Entry 7Z8J (electron microscopy, 3.93 A resolution); this record covers chains n and o of the 9 polymer chains in the assembly.

== Chain n ==
Molecule: Cytoplasmic dynein 1 heavy chain 1
Organism: Homo sapiens
UniProt: Q14204 (DYHC1_HUMAN); residue numbers follow UniProt; this construct covers 1-4646
Amino-acid sequence (4646 residues; each row starts with the number of its first residue):
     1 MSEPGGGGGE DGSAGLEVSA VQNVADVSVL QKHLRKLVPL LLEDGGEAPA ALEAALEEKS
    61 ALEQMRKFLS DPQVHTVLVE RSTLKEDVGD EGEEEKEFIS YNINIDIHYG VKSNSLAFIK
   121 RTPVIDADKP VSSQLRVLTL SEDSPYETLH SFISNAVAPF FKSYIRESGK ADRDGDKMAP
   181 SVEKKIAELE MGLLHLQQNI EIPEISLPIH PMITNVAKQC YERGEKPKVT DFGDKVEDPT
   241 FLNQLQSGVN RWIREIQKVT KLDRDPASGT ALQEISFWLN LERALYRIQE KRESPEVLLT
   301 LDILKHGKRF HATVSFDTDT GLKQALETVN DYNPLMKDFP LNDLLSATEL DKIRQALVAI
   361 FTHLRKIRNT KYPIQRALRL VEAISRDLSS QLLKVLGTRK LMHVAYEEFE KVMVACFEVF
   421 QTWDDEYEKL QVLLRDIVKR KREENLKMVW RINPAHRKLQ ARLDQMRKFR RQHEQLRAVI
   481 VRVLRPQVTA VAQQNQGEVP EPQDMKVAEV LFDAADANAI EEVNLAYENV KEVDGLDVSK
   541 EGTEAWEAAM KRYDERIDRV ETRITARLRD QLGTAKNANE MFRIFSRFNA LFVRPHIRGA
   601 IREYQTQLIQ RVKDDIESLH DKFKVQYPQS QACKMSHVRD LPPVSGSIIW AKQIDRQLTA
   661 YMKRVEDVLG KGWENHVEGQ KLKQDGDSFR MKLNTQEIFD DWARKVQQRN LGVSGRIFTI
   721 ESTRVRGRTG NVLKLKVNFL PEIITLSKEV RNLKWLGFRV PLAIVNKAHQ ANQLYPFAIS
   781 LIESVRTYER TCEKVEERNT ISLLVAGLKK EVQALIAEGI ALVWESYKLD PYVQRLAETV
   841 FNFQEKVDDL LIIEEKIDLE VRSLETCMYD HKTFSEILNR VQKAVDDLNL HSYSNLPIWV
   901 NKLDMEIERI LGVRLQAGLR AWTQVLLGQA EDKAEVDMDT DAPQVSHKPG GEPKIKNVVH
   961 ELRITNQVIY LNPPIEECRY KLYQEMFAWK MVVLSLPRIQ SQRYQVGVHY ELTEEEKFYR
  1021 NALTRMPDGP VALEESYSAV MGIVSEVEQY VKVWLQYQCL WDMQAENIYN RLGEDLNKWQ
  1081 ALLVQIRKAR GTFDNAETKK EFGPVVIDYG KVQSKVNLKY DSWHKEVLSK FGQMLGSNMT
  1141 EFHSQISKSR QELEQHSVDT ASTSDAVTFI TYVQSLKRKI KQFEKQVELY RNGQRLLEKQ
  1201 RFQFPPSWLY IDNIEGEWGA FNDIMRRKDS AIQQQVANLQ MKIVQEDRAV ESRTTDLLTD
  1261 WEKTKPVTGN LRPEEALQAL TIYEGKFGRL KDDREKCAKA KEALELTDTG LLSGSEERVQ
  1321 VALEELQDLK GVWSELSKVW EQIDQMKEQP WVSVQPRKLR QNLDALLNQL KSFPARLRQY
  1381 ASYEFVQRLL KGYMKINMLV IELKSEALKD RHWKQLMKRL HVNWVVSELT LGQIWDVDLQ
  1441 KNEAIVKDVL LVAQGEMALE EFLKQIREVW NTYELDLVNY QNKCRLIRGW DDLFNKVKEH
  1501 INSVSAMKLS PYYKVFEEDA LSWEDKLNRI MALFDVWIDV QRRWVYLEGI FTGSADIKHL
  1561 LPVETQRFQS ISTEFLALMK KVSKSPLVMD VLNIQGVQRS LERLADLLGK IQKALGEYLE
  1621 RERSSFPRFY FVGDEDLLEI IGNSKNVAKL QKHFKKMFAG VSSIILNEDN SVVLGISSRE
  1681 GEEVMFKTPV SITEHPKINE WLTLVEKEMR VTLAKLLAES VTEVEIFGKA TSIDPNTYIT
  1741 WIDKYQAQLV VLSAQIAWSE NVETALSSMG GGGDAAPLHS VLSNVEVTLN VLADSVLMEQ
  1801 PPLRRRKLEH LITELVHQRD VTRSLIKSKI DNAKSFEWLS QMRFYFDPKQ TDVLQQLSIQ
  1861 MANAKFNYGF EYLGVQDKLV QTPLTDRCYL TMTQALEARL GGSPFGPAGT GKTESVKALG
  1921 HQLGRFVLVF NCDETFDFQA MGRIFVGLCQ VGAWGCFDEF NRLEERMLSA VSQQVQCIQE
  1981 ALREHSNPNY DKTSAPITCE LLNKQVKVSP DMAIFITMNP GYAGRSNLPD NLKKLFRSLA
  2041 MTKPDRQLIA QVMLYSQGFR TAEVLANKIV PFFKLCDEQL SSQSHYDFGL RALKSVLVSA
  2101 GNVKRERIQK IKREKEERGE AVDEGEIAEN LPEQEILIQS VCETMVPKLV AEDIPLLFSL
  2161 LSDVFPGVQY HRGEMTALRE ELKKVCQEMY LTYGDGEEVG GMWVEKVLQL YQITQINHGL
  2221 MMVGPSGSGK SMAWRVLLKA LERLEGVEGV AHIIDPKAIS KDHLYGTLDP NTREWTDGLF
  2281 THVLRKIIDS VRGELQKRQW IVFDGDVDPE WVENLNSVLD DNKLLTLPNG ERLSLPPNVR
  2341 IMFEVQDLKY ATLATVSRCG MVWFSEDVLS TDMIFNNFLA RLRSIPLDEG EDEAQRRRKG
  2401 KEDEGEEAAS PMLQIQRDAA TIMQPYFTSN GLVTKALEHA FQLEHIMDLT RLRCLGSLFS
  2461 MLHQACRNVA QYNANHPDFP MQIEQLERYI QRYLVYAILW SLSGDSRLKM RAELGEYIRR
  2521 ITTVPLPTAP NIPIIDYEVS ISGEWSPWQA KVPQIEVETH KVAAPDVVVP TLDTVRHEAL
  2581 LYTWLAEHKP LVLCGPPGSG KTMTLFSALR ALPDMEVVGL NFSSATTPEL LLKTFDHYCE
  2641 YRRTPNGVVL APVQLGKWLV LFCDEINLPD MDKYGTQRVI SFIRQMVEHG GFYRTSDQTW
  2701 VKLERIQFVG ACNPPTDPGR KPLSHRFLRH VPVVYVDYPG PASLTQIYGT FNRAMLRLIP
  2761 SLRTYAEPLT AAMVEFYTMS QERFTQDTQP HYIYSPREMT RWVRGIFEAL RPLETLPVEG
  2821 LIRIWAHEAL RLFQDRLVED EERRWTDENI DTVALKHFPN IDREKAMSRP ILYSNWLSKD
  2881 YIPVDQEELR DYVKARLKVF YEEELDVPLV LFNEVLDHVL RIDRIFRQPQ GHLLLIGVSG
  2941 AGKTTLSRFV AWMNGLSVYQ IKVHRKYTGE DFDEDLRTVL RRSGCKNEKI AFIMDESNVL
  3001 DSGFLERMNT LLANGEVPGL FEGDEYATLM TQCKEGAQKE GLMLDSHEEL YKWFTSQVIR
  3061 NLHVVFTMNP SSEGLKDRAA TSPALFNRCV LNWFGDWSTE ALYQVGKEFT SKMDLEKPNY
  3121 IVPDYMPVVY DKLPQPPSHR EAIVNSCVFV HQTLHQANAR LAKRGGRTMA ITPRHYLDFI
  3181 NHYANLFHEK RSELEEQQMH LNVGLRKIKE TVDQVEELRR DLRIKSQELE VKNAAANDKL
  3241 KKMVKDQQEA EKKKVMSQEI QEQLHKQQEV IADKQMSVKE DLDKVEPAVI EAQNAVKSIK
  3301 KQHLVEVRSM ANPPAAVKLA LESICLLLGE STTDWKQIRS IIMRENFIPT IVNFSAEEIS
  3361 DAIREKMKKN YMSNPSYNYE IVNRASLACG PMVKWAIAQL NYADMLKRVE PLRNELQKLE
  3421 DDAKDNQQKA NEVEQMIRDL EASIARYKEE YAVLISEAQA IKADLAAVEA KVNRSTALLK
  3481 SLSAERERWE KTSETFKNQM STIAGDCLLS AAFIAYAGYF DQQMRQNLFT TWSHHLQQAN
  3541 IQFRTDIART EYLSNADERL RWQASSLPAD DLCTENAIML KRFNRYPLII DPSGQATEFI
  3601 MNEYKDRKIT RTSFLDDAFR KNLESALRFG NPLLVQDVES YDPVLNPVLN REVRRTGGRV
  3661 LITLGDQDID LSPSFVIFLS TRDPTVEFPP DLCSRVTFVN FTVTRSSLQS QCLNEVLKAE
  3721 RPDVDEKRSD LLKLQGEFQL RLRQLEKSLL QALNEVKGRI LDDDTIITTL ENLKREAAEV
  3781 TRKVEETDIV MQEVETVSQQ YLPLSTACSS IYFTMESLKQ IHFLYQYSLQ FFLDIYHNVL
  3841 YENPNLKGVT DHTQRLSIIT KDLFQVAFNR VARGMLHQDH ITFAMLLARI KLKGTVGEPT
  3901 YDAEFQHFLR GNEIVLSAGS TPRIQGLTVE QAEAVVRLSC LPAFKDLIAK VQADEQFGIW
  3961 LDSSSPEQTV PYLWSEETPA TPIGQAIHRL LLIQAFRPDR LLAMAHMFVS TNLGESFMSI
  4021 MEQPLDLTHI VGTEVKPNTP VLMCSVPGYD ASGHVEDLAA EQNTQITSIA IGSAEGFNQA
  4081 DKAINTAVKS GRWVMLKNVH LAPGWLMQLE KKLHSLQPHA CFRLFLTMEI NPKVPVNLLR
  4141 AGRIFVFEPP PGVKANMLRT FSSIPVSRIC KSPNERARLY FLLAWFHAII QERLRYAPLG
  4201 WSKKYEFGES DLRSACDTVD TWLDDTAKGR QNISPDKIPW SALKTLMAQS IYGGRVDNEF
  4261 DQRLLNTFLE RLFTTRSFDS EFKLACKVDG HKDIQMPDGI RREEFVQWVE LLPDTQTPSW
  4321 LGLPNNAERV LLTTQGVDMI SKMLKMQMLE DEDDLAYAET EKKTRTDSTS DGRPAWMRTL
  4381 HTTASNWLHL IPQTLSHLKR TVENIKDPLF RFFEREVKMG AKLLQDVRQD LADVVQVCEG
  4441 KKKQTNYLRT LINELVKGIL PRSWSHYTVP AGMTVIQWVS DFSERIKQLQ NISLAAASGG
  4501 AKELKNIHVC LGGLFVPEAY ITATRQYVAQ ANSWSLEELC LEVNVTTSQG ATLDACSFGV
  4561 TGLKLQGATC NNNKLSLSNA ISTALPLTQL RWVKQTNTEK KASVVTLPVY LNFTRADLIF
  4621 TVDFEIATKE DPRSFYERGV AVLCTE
Unresolved in the structure: 1-464, 484-516, 532-545, 617-660, 682-4646
Curated features (UniProtKB/Swiss-Prot):
  - binding site (ATP): Gly1906 to Thr1913, Gly2224 to Ser2231, Gly2595 to Thr2602, Gly2937 to Thr2944
  - modified residue: Ser2 (N-acetylserine), Ser70 (Phosphoserine), Lys1125 (N6-acetyllysine), Ser1230 (Phosphoserine), Lys3480 (N6-acetyllysine), Ser4162 (Phosphoserine), Lys4283 (N6-acetyllysine), Thr4366 (Phosphothreonine), Ser4368 (Phosphoserine)

== Chain o ==
Molecule: Cytoplasmic dynein 1 intermediate chain 2
Organism: Homo sapiens
UniProt: Q13409 (DC1I2_HUMAN); residues 1-638 here = UniProt positions 1-638
Amino-acid sequence (638 residues; each row starts with the number of its first residue):
     1 MSDKSELKAE LERKKQRLAQ IREEKKRKEE ERKKKETDQK KEAVAPVQEE SDLEKKRREA
    61 EALLQSMGLT PESPIVFSEY WVPPPMSPSS KSVSTPSEAG SQDSGDGAVG SRTLHWDTDP
   121 SVLQLHSDSD LGRGPIKLGM AKITQVDFPP REIVTYTKET QTPVMAQPKE DEEEDDDVVA
   181 PKPPIEPEEE KTLKKDEEND SKAPPHELTE EEKQQILHSE EFLSFFDHST RIVERALSEQ
   241 INIFFDYSGR DLEDKEGEIQ AGAKLSLNRQ FFDERWSKHR VVSCLDWSSQ YPELLVASYN
   301 NNEDAPHEPD GVALVWNMKY KKTTPEYVFH CQSAVMSATF AKFHPNLVVG GTYSGQIVLW
   361 DNRSNKRTPV QRTPLSAAAH THPVYCVNVV GTQNAHNLIS ISTDGKICSW SLDMLSHPQD
   421 SMELVHKQSK AVAVTSMSFP VGDVNNFVVG SEEGSVYTAC RHGSKAGISE MFEGHQGPIT
   481 GIHCHAAVGA VDFSHLFVTS SFDWTVKLWT TKNNKPLYSF EDNADYVYDV MWSPTHPALF
   541 ACVDGMGRLD LWNLNNDTEV PTASISVEGN PALNRVRWTH SGREIAVGDS EGQIVIYDVG
   601 EQIAVPRNDE WARFGRTLAE INANRADAEE EAATRIPA
Unresolved in the structure: 1-263, 622-638
Curated features (UniProtKB/Swiss-Prot):
  - modified residue: Ser2 (N-acetylserine), Ser51 (Diphosphoserine), Ser90 (Phosphoserine), Thr95 (Phosphothreonine), Ser97 (Phosphoserine), Ser101 (Phosphoserine), Ser104 (Phosphoserine)

== How chain n and chain o interact ==
Contacting residue pairs - 13 pairs, chain n then chain o:
  Arg569(n) - Ala395(o)
  Arg569(n) - Asn397(o)
  Asp570(n) - Asn394(o)
  Gly573(n) - Asn394(o)
  Pro595(n) - Gly463(o)
  Pro595(n) - Ser464(o)  hydrogen bond (backbone-backbone)
  His596(n) - Asn445(o)  hydrogen bond
  His596(n) - His462(o)
  His596(n) - Gly463(o)
  Arg602(n) - Gln419(o)  hydrogen bond (side chain-backbone)
  Arg602(n) - Asp420(o)  salt bridge
  Glu603(n) - Asn397(o)
  Glu603(n) - Gln419(o)
Other interface residues (no listed pair), chain n (11 interface residues in all): Leu572, Gly599, Ala600, Tyr604
Other interface residues (no listed pair), chain o (11 interface residues in all): Thr392, Arg461

== Overview ==
Chain n and chain o each contribute 11 residues to their interface, with 3 hydrogen bonds and 1 salt bridge.
Polar contacts include Arg602(n)-Asp420(o), His596(n)-Asn445(o) and Arg602(n)-Gln419(o). Curated annotation
(UniProt) lists 32 ATP-binding residues on chain n.
Here chain n is Cytoplasmic dynein 1 heavy chain 1 and chain o is Cytoplasmic dynein 1 intermediate chain 2,
both from Homo sapiens. Entry 7Z8J (Cytoplasmic dynein (A2) bound to BICDR1) was determined by electron
microscopy together with 7Z8K and 7Z8L from the same study.
